8I1V - chains G and B of the 14 polymer chains in the assembly; structure by electron microscopy, 2.60 A resolution.

[Chain G (and B)]
Molecule: Major capsid protein
From: Salmonella phage P22
Notes: chain B of this document is another copy of the same molecule, construct and numbering; everything in this record applies to it too
UniProtKB: P26747 (CAPSD_BPP22); numbering as in UniProt (aligned over 1-430)
Amino-acid sequence (430 residues; each row starts with the number of its first residue):
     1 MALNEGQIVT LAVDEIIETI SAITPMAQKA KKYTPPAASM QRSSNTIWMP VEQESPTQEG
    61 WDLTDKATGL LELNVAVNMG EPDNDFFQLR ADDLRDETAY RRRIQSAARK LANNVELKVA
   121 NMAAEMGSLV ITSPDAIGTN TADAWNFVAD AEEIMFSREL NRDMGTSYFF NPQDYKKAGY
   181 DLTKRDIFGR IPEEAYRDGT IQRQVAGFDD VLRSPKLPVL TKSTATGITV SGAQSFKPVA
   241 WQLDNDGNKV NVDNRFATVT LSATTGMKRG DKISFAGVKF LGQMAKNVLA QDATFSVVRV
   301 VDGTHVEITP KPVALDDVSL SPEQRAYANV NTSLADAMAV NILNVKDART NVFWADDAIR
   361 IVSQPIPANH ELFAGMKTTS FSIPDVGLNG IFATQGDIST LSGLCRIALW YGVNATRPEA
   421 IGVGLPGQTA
Unresolved in the structure: 1, 194-202 (chain B: 1, 194-208)
Swiss-Prot annotation at these positions:
  - site: Asp-14 (Essential for binding to the capsid assembly scaffolding protein), Trp-61 (Involved in capsid stabilization and maturation)
  - mutagenesis: Glu-5 (E5A: Impaired phage growth; probable capsid protein misfolding), Asp-14 (D14A: Impaired phage growth; inability of the mutant capsid protein to interact properly with scaffolding protein), Glu-15 (E15A: Decreased phage growth), Glu-18 (E18A: Decreased phage growth), Trp-61 (W61N/V: Drastically decreases capsid stability), Trp-241 (W241A: Cold-sensitive phenotype probably due to an assembly defect), Gln-242 (Q242A: Cold-sensitive phenotype probably due to an assembly defect), Leu-243 (L243A: No effect on phage production), Asp-244 (D244A: Lethal. Complete loss of procapsids assembly), Asn-245 (N245A: Slight decrease in phage production), Asp-246 (D246A: Lethal. Complete loss of procapsids assembly, assembles as tubes instead), Lys-249 (K249A: No effect on phage production), 3 further mutagenesis entries in UniProt
Reported in the primary citation:
  - mutagenesis - W48Q, A108V, D174G, D174N, F353L, G403D, Y411H, P418S: decreased stability (citing earlier work)

[Chain G / chain B interface]
Contacting residue pairs (28; chain G residue first):
  Met-40(G) with Ala-91(B); Asp-92(B), hydrogen bond (backbone-backbone)
  Gln-41(G) with Asp-92(B)
  Phe-86(G) with Ile-398(B), hydrophobic
  Pro-367(G) with Ala-91(B)
  Asn-369(G) with Leu-94(B)
  Glu-371(G) with Glu-5(B)
  Leu-372(G) with Leu-3(B); Glu-5(B); Leu-94(B), hydrophobic
  Phe-373(G) with Leu-94(B), hydrophobic; Gly-396(B); Gly-403(B)
  Met-376(G) with Asp-397(B); Ile-398(B), hydrophobic; Ser-402(B)
  Ile-391(G) with Leu-401(B), hydrophobic
  Ala-393(G) with Ile-398(B), hydrophobic; Leu-401(B), hydrophobic
  Gln-395(G) with Gly-396(B), hydrogen bond (side chain-backbone); Asp-397(B); Ile-398(B), hydrogen bond (side chain-backbone)
  Leu-404(G) with Ile-398(B)
  Arg-406(G) with Ile-398(B), hydrogen bond (side chain-backbone); Ser-399(B), hydrogen bond (side chain-backbone); Thr-400(B); Leu-401(B)
  Ala-408(G) with Leu-401(B), hydrophobic
Other interface residues (no listed pair), chain G (20 interface residues in all): Arg-42, Ala-368, Gly-375, Thr-394, Cys-405
Other interface residues (no listed pair), chain B (18 interface residues in all): Asn-4, Arg-90, Gly-375, Thr-394, Gln-395

[In short]
Chain G and chain B form an interface of 20 and 18 residues respectively; the contacts include 5 hydrogen
bonds. Polar contacts include Gln-395(G)/Gly-396(B), Gln-395(G)/Ile-398(B) and Arg-406(G)/Ile-398(B). Curated
annotation (UniProt) lists 15 mutagenesis sites on chain G. From the paper: W48Q, A108V and D174G of chain G,
among others, reduce stability; 8 substitutions were tested in all.
Both chains are Major capsid protein (Salmonella phage P22). Entry 8I1V (The asymmetric unit of P22 procapsid)
was determined by electron microscopy (same publication as 8I1T).
